7TMF - chains A and B; structure by X-ray diffraction, 1.97 A resolution.

[Chain A (and B)]
Name: NAD(P)H nitroreductase
Organism: Klebsiella pneumoniae subsp. pneumoniae HS11286
Notes: EC 1.-.-.-; fragment: KlpnC.17456.a.B1; chain B of this document is another copy of the same molecule, construct and numbering; everything in this record applies to it too
UniProtKB: A0A237MVZ9 (A0A237MVZ9_KLEPN); residues 9-191 here correspond to UniProt positions 1-183 (UniProt number = residue number - 8)
Sequence (191 residues; numbered 1 to 191; the number before each row is that of its first residue):
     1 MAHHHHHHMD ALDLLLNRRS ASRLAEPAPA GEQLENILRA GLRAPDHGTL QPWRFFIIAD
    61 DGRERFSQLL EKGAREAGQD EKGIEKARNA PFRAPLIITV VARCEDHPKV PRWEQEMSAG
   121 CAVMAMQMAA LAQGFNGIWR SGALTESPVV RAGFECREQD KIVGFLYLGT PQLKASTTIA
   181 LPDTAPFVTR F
Disordered / not traced: 1-7, 173-185 (chain B: 1-8)
Differences from the reference sequence: expression tag (1-8)
Small-molecule neighbours:
  - FMN (flavin mononucleotide), molecule 1: R18, R19, S20, I138, W139, R140, S141, G142, V163
  - FMN, molecule 2: R43, P45, D46, H47, W113, E114, M117, S118

[Chain A / chain B interface]
Contacting residue pairs (106; chain A residue first):
  H8(A) with D10(B)
  M9(A) with D10(B); A11(B), hydrogen bond (backbone-backbone)
  D10(A) with M9(B); A11(B)
  A11(A) with M9(B), hydrogen bond (backbone-backbone); D10(B); A11(B), hydrophobic; L14(B), hydrophobic
  L12(A) with N36(B)
  L14(A) with A11(B), hydrophobic; L15(B), hydrophobic
  L15(A) with L14(B), hydrophobic; R43(B); M128(B); A129(B)
  L16(A) with N36(B); R39(B); A40(B); R43(B)
  R18(A) with R43(B), hydrogen bond (side chain-backbone); A44(B); P45(B)
  E35(A) with T184(B), hydrogen bond
  N36(A) with L12(B); L16(B)
  L38(A) with V188(B), hydrophobic
  R39(A) with L16(B); L181(B); P182(B); T184(B)
  L42(A) with P182(B), hydrophobic; D183(B); T184(B); F187(B), hydrophobic
  R43(A) with L15(B); L16(B); R18(B), hydrogen bond (side chain-backbone); R19(B)
  A44(A) with R18(B)
  P45(A) with R18(B); M124(B); W139(B), hydrophobic
  Q51(A) with F187(B)
  W53(A) with F187(B)
  R54(A) with F187(B)
  F55(A) with F187(B), hydrogen bond (backbone-backbone); V188(B); T189(B), hydrogen bond (backbone-backbone)
  F56(A) with T189(B)
  I57(A) with V188(B), hydrophobic; T189(B), hydrogen bond (backbone-backbone); R190(B); F191(B), hydrogen bond (backbone-backbone)
  I58(A) with F191(B), hydrophobic
  G62(A) with F191(B)
  R65(A) with F191(B), hydrogen bond (side chain-backbone)
  F66(A) with F191(B)
  W113(A) with E146(B); K161(B); V163(B)
  E114(A) with S141(B), hydrogen bond
  E116(A) with M117(B)
  M117(A) with E116(B); G120(B); W139(B), hydrophobic; V163(B), hydrophobic
  G120(A) with M117(B)
  C121(A) with M124(B); W139(B), hydrophobic
  M124(A) with P45(B); C121(B), hydrophobic; M124(B), hydrophobic
  M128(A) with L15(B), hydrophobic; M128(B), hydrophobic
  A129(A) with L15(B)
  Q133(A) with L12(B)
  W139(A) with P45(B), hydrophobic; M117(B), hydrophobic; C121(B), hydrophobic
  S141(A) with E114(B), hydrogen bond
  E146(A) with W113(B)
  G153(A) with F191(B)
  F154(A) with F191(B), hydrophobic
  K161(A) with W113(B)
  V163(A) with W113(B)
  F187(A) with L42(B), hydrophobic; Q51(B); W53(B); R54(B); F55(B), hydrogen bond (backbone-backbone)
  V188(A) with F55(B); I57(B), hydrophobic
  T189(A) with F55(B), hydrogen bond (backbone-backbone); F56(B); I57(B), hydrogen bond (backbone-backbone)
  R190(A) with I57(B); R65(B)
  F191(A) with I57(B), hydrogen bond (backbone-backbone); I58(B), hydrophobic; G62(B); R65(B), hydrogen bond (backbone-side chain); F66(B); L69(B), hydrophobic; G153(B); F154(B), hydrophobic
Also at the interface, not in a pair above, chain A (58 interface residues in all): R19, A40, H47, L69, A125, A132, G142, I162, P186
Also at the interface, not in a pair above, chain B (62 interface residues in all): N17, L38, H47, A125, A132, Q133, G142, T145, I162, P186

[Summary]
58 residues of chain A face 62 of chain B across their interface, with 17 hydrogen bonds. Among the polar
pairs are R18(A)-R43(B), E35(A)-T184(B) and R65(A)-F191(B). Chain A binds flavin mononucleotide.
Chain A and chain B are both NAD(P)H nitroreductase (Klebsiella pneumoniae subsp. pneumoniae HS11286); the
structure, Crystal Structure of NAD(P)H nitroreductase from Klebsiella pneumoniae (short b-axis), was
determined by X-ray diffraction together with 8DOR from the same study.
